PDB entry 8BW1 | X-ray diffraction, 3.25 A resolution | chains D and E of the 32 polymer chains in the assembly

[Chain D]
Protein: Proteasome subunit alpha type-5
Source organism: Saccharomyces cerevisiae
UniProtKB: P32379 (PSA5_YEAST); residues -7 to 252 here correspond to UniProt positions 1-260 (UniProt number = residue number + 8)
Sequence (260 residues; row label = number of the first residue in the row; numbers below 1 keep their minus sign (Met-7 is residue -7)):
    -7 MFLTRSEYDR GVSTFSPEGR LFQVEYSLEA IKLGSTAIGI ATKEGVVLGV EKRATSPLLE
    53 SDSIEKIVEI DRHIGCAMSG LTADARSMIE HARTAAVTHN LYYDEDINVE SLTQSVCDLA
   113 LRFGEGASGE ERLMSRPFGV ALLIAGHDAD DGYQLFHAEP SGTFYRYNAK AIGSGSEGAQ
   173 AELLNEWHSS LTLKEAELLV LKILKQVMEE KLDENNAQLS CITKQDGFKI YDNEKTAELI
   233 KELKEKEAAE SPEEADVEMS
Unresolved in the structure: -7 to 0, 118-124, 243-252

[Chain E]
Protein: Proteasome subunit alpha type-6
Source organism: Saccharomyces cerevisiae
UniProtKB: P40302 (PSA6_YEAST); residues 0-233 here correspond to UniProt positions 1-234 (UniProt number = residue number + 1)
Sequence (234 residues; row label = number of the first residue in the row; numbering starts at 0):
     0 MFRNNYDGDT VTFSPTGRLF QVEYALEAIK QGSVTVGLRS NTHAVLVALK RNADELSSYQ
    60 KKIIKCDEHM GLSLAGLAPD ARVLSNYLRQ QCNYSSLVFN RKLAVERAGH LLCDKAQKNT
   120 QSYGGRPYGV GLLIIGYDKS GAHLLEFQPS GNVTELYGTA IGARSQGAKT YLERTLDTFI
   180 KIDGNPDELI KAGVEAISQS LRDESLTVDN LSIAIVGKDT PFTIYDGEAV AKYI
Unresolved in the structure: 0-2
Swiss-Prot annotation at these positions:
  - modified residue: Ser13 (Phosphoserine)
  - cross-link: Lys190 (Glycyl lysine isopeptide (Lys-Gly) (interchain with G-Cter in ubiquitin))

[Interface between chain D and chain E]
Pairs across the interface (41; chain D residue first):
  Ser5(D) - Arg125(E)
  Thr6(D) - Gly7(E)
  Thr6(D) - Gln20(E)
  Phe7(D) - Gln20(E)  hydrogen bond (backbone-side chain)
  Phe7(D) - Tyr23(E)
  Phe7(D) - Leu76(E)  hydrophobic
  Phe7(D) - Arg125(E)
  Phe7(D) - Pro126(E)
  Phe7(D) - Gly128(E)
  Ser8(D) - Tyr23(E)
  Pro9(D) - Tyr23(E)  hydrophobic
  Pro9(D) - Glu26(E)
  Glu10(D) - Glu26(E)
  Glu10(D) - Gln30(E)
  Gly11(D) - Tyr23(E)
  Gly11(D) - Ala27(E)
  Leu13(D) - Arg125(E)
  Gln106(D) - Arg81(E)  hydrogen bond
  Asp110(D) - Arg81(E)  salt bridge
  Leu113(D) - Pro78(E)  hydrophobic
  Leu113(D) - Arg125(E)
  Ser153(D) - Pro78(E)
  Gly154(D) - Pro78(E)
  Thr155(D) - Gln59(E)
  Phe156(D) - Gln59(E)
  Tyr157(D) - Arg50(E)  hydrogen bond (side chain-backbone)
  Tyr157(D) - Ala52(E)
  Tyr157(D) - Ser56(E)
  Tyr157(D) - Ser57(E)
  Tyr157(D) - Gln59(E)
  Arg158(D) - Ser56(E)
  Arg158(D) - Ser57(E)  hydrogen bond (backbone-backbone)
  Tyr159(D) - Ala52(E)
  Tyr159(D) - Asp53(E)
  Tyr159(D) - Leu55(E)
  Tyr159(D) - Ser56(E)
  Asn160(D) - Leu55(E)  hydrogen bond (backbone-backbone)
  Ala161(D) - Leu55(E)
  Gln172(D) - Asp53(E)  hydrogen bond
  Gln172(D) - Leu55(E)
  Leu176(D) - Leu55(E)  hydrophobic
Also at the interface, not in a pair above, chain D (27 interface residues in all): Arg2, Gly3, Glu117, Leu175, Trp179
Also at the interface, not in a pair above, chain E (25 interface residues in all): Asp6, Ala24, Asn51, Glu54, Asp79, Gly123

[In short]
The interface between chain D and chain E involves 27 residues on one side and 25 on the other, with 6
hydrogen bonds and 1 salt bridge. Polar contacts include Asp110(D)-Arg81(E), Phe7(D)-Gln20(E) and
Gln106(D)-Arg81(E).
Chain D is Proteasome subunit alpha type-5 and chain E is Proteasome subunit alpha type-6, both from
Saccharomyces cerevisiae; the structure, Yeast 20S proteasome in complex with an engineered fellutamide
derivative (C14QAL), was determined by X-ray diffraction.
